PDB entry 5CZ8 | X-ray diffraction, 2.80 A resolution | chains C and D of the 28 polymer chains in the assembly

[Chain C]
Name: Proteasome subunit alpha type-4
Source organism: Saccharomyces cerevisiae (strain ATCC 204508 / S288c)
Notes: EC 3.4.25.1
Reference sequence: P40303 (PSA4_YEAST); residues -1 to 252 here correspond to UniProt positions 1-254 (UniProt number = residue number + 2)
Chain sequence (254 residues; numbered -1 to 252; the number before each row is that of its first residue; numbers below 1 keep their minus sign (Met-1 is residue -1)):
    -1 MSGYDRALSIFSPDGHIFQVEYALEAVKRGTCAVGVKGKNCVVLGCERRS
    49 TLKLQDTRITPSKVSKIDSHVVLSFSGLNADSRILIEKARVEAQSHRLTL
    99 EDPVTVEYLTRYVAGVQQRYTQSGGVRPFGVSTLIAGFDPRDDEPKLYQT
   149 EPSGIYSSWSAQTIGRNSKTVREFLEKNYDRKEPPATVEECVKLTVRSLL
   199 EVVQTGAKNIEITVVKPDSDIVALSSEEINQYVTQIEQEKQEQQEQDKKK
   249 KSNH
Unresolved in the structure: -1 to 0, 241-252
UniProt features mapped onto this chain:
  - modified residue: Thr58 (Phosphothreonine)

[Chain D]
Name: Proteasome subunit alpha type-5
Source organism: Saccharomyces cerevisiae (strain ATCC 204508 / S288c)
Notes: EC 3.4.25.1
Reference sequence: P32379 (PSA5_YEAST); residues -7 to 252 here correspond to UniProt positions 1-260 (UniProt number = residue number + 8)
Chain sequence (260 residues; numbered -7 to 252; the number before each row is that of its first residue; numbers below 1 keep their minus sign (Met-7 is residue -7)):
    -7 MFLTRSEYDRGVSTFSPEGRLFQVEYSLEAIKLGSTAIGIATKEGVVLGV
    43 EKRATSPLLESDSIEKIVEIDRHIGCAMSGLTADARSMIEHARTAAVTHN
    93 LYYDEDINVESLTQSVCDLALRFGEGASGEERLMSRPFGVALLIAGHDAD
   143 DGYQLFHAEPSGTFYRYNAKAIGSGSEGAQAELLNEWHSSLTLKEAELLV
   193 LKILKQVMEEKLDENNAQLSCITKQDGFKIYDNEKTAELIKELKEKEAAE
   243 SPEEADVEMS
Unresolved in the structure: -7 to 0, 118-124, 243-252

[Chain C / chain D interface]
Contacting residue pairs (62; chain C residue first):
  Asp3(C) - Glu117(D)
  Arg4(C) - Asp1(D)  salt bridge
  Ala5(C) - Val4(D)  hydrophobic
  Ala5(C) - Glu117(D)  hydrogen bond (backbone-side chain)
  Ala5(C) - Ser127(D)
  Ser7(C) - Ser127(D)
  Ser7(C) - Arg128(D)
  Ile8(C) - Gln15(D)
  Phe9(C) - Gln15(D)  hydrogen bond (backbone-side chain)
  Phe9(C) - Tyr18(D)  hydrophobic
  Phe9(C) - Ser19(D)
  Phe9(C) - Ala22(D)  hydrophobic
  Phe9(C) - Leu73(D)  hydrophobic
  Phe9(C) - Arg128(D)
  Phe9(C) - Pro129(D)
  Phe9(C) - Gly131(D)
  Ser10(C) - Tyr18(D)
  Pro11(C) - Tyr18(D)  hydrophobic
  Pro11(C) - Glu21(D)
  Asp12(C) - Glu21(D)
  Gly13(C) - Tyr18(D)
  Gly13(C) - Glu21(D)
  Gly13(C) - Ala22(D)
  His14(C) - Leu25(D)
  Ile15(C) - Leu73(D)  hydrophobic
  Ile15(C) - Arg128(D)
  Lys35(C) - Glu52(D)  salt bridge
  Gln116(C) - Ala75(D)
  Gln116(C) - Asp76(D)
  Thr119(C) - Arg128(D)  hydrogen bond (backbone-side chain)
  Gln120(C) - Met126(D)
  Gln120(C) - Ser127(D)  hydrogen bond (backbone-backbone)
  Gln120(C) - Arg128(D)
  Gln120(C) - Phe130(D)
  Ser121(C) - Ser127(D)
  Gly122(C) - Ser127(D)
  Ser151(C) - Ala75(D)
  Gly152(C) - Ala75(D)
  Ile153(C) - Thr74(D)
  Ile153(C) - Ala75(D)
  Ser155(C) - Leu51(D)
  Ser155(C) - Ser55(D)
  Ser156(C) - Leu51(D)
  Ser156(C) - Glu52(D)  hydrogen bond
  Ser156(C) - Ser55(D)  hydrogen bond (backbone-side chain)
  Trp157(C) - Thr47(D)
  Trp157(C) - Ser48(D)
  Trp157(C) - Leu50(D)
  Trp157(C) - Leu51(D)
  Trp157(C) - Glu52(D)
  Ser158(C) - Leu50(D)  hydrogen bond (backbone-backbone)
  Ser158(C) - Glu52(D)  hydrogen bond
  Ala159(C) - Leu50(D)
  Leu173(C) - Leu50(D)  hydrophobic
  Glu174(C) - Ser48(D)  hydrogen bond
  Glu174(C) - Pro49(D)
  Glu174(C) - Leu50(D)
  Tyr177(C) - Leu50(D)  hydrophobic
  Arg179(C) - Pro49(D)  hydrogen bond (side chain-backbone)
  Arg179(C) - Leu50(D)
  Arg179(C) - Leu51(D)  hydrogen bond (side chain-backbone)
  Arg179(C) - Glu52(D)
Interface residues without a listed pair, chain C (32 interface residues in all): Tyr154, Arg170
Interface residues without a listed pair, chain D (29 interface residues in all): Ser53, Glu57, Ser79

[Summary]
The interface between chain C and chain D involves 32 residues on one side and 29 on the other; the contacts
include 11 hydrogen bonds and 2 salt bridges. Among the polar pairs are Arg4(C)-Asp1(D), Lys35(C)-Glu52(D) and
Ala5(C)-Glu117(D).
Here chain C is Proteasome subunit alpha type-4 and chain D is Proteasome subunit alpha type-5, both from
Saccharomyces cerevisiae (strain ATCC 204508 / S288c). Entry 5CZ8 (Yeast 20S proteasome beta5-L(-49)S-K33A
mutant in complex with Carfilzomib) was determined by X-ray diffraction together with 5CZ4, 5CZ5, 5CZ6, 5CZ7,
5CZ9, 5CZA and 16 further entries from the same study.
